Entry 6GH6 (electron microscopy, 4.10 A resolution (low resolution: residue-level contacts below are approximate; hydrogen-bond / salt-bridge calls are withheld)); this record covers chains C and D of the 8 polymer chains in the assembly.

Chain C:
Protein: DNA-directed RNA polymerase subunit beta
From: Escherichia coli (strain K12)
Notes: EC 2.7.7.6
UniProt: P0A8V2 (RPOB_ECOLI); numbering as in UniProt (aligned over 1-1342)
Amino-acid sequence (1342 residues; row label = number of the first residue in the row):
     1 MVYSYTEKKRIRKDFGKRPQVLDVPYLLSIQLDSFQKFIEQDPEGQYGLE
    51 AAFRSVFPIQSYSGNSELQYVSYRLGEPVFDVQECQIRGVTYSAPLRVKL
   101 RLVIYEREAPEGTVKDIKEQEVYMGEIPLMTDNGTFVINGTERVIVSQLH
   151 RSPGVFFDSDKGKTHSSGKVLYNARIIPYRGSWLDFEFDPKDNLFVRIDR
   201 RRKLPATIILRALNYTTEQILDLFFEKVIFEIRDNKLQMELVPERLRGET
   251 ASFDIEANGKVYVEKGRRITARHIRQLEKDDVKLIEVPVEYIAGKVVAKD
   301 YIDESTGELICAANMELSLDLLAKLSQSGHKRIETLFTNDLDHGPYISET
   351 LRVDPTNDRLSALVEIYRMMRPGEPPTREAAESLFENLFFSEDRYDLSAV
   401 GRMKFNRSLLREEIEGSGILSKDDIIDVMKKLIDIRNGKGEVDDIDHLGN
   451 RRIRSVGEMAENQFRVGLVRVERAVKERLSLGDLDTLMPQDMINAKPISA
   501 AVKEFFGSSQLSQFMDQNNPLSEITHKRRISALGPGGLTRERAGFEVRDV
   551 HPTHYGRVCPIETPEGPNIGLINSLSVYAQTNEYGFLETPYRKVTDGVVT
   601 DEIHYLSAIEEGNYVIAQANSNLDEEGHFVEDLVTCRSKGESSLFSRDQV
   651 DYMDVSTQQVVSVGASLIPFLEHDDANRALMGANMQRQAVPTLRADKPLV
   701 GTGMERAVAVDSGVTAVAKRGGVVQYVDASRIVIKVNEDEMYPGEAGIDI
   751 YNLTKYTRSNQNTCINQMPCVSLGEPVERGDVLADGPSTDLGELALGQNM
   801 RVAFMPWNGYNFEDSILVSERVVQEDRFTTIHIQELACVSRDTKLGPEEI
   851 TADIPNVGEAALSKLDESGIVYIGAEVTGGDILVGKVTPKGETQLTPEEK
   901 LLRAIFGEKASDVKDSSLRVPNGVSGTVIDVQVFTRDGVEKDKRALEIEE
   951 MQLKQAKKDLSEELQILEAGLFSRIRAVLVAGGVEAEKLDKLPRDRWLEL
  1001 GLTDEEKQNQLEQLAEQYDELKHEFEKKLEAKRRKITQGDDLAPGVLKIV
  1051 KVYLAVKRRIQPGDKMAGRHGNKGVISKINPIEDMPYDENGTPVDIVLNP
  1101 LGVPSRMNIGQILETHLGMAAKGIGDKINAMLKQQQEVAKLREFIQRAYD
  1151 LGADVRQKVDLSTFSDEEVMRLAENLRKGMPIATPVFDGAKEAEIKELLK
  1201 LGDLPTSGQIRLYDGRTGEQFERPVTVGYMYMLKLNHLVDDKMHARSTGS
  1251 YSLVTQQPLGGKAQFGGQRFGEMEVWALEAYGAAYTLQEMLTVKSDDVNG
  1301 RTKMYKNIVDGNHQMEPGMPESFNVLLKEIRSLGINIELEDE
Unresolved in the structure: 1342
Swiss-Prot annotation at these positions:
  - modified residue (N6-acetyllysine): Lys1022, Lys1200
  - mutagenesis: Ile561 (I561S: Resistant to antibiotics salinamide A and B), Ile569 (I569S: Resistant to antibiotics salinamide A and B), Ala665 (A665E: Resistant to antibiotics salinamide A and B), Asp675 (D675A/G: Resistant to antibiotics salinamide A and B), Asn677 (N677H/K: Resistant to antibiotics salinamide A and B), Leu680 (L680M: Resistant to antibiotics salinamide A and B), Glu813 (E813K: Disrupts the enzyme's active center)
What the authors report for this chain:
  - binding site for nifH promoter template DNA: Pro372 to Pro375

Chain D:
Protein: DNA-directed RNA polymerase subunit beta'
From: Escherichia coli (strain K12)
Notes: EC 2.7.7.6
UniProt: P0A8T7 (RPOC_ECOLI); numbering as in UniProt (aligned over 1-1407)
Amino-acid sequence (1407 residues; each row starts with the number of its first residue):
     1 MKDLLKFLKAQTKTEEFDAIKIALASPDMIRSWSFGEVKKPETINYRTFK
    51 PERDGLFCARIFGPVKDYECLCGKYKRLKHRGVICEKCGVEVTQTKVRRE
   101 RMGHIELASPTAHIWFLKSLPSRIGLLLDMPLRDIERVLYFESYVVIEGG
   151 MTNLERQQILTEEQYLDALEEFGDEFDAKMGAEAIQALLKSMDLEQECEQ
   201 LREELNETNSETKRKKLTKRIKLLEAFVQSGNKPEWMILTVLPVLPPDLR
   251 PLVPLDGGRFATSDLNDLYRRVINRNNRLKRLLDLAAPDIIVRNEKRMLQ
   301 EAVDALLDNGRRGRAITGSNKRPLKSLADMIKGKQGRFRQNLLGKRVDYS
   351 GRSVITVGPYLRLHQCGLPKKMALELFKPFIYGKLELRGLATTIKAAKKM
   401 VEREEAVVWDILDEVIREHPVLLNRAPTLHRLGIQAFEPVLIEGKAIQLH
   451 PLVCAAYNADFDGDQMAVHVPLTLEAQLEARALMMSTNNILSPANGEPII
   501 VPSQDVVLGLYYMTRDCVNAKGEGMVLTGPKEAERLYRSGLASLHARVKV
   551 RITEYEKDANGELVAKTSLKDTTVGRAILWMIVPKGLPYSIVNQALGKKA
   601 ISKMLNTCYRILGLKPTVIFADQIMYTGFAYAARSGASVGIDDMVIPEKK
   651 HEIISEAEAEVAEIQEQFQSGLVTAGERYNKVIDIWAAANDRVSKAMMDN
   701 LQTETVINRDGQEEKQVSFNSIYMMADSGARGSAAQIRQLAGMRGLMAKP
   751 DGSIIETPITANFREGLNVLQYFISTHGARKGLADTALKTANSGYLTRRL
   801 VDVAQDLVVTEDDCGTHEGIMMTPVIEGGDVKEPLRDRVLGRVTAEDVLK
   851 PGTADILVPRNTLLHEQWCDLLEENSVDAVKVRSVVSCDTDFGVCAHCYG
   901 RDLARGHIINKGEAIGVIAAQSIGEPGTQLTMRTFHIGGAASRAAAESSI
   951 QVKNKGSIKLSNVKSVVNSSGKLVITSRNTELKLIDEFGRTKESYKVPYG
  1001 AVLAKGDGEQVAGGETVANWDPHTMPVITEVSGFVRFTDMIDGQTITRQT
  1051 DELTGLSSLVVLDSAERTAGGKDLRPALKIVDAQGNDVLIPGTDMPAQYF
  1101 LPGKAIVQLEDGVQISSGDTLARIPQESGGTKDITGGLPRVADLFEARRP
  1151 KEPAILAEISGIVSFGKETKGKRRLVITPVDGSDPYEEMIPKWRQLNVFE
  1201 GERVERGDVISDGPEAPHDILRLRGVHAVTRYIVNEVQDVYRLQGVKIND
  1251 KHIEVIVRQMLRKATIVNAGSSDFLEGEQVEYSRVKIANRELEANGKVGA
  1301 TYSRDLLGITKASLATESFISAASFQETTRVLTEAAVAGKRDELRGLKEN
  1351 VIVGRLIPAGTGYAYHQDRMRRRAAGEAPAAPQVTAEDASASLAELLNAG
  1401 LGGSDNE
Unresolved in the structure: 1-13, 1050-1057, 1068-1074, 1089-1096, 1127-1132, 1377-1407
Swiss-Prot annotation at these positions:
  - binding site (Zn(2+)): Cys70, Cys72, Cys85, Cys88, Cys814, Cys888, Cys895, Cys898
  - binding site (Mg(2+)): Asp460, Asp462, Asp464
  - modified residue: Lys983 (N6-acetyllysine)
  - mutagenesis: Gln504 (Q504P: Resistant to antibiotics salinamide A and B), Asn690 (N690D: Resistant to antibiotics salinamide A and B), Met697 (M697V: Resistant to antibiotics salinamide A and B), Ala735 (A735T: Resistant to antibiotics salinamide A and B), Arg738 (R738C/H/P/S: Resistant to antibiotics salinamide A and B), Ala748 (A748E: Resistant to antibiotics salinamide A and B), Pro758 (P758S/T: Resistant to antibiotics salinamide A and B), Phe763 (F763C: Resistant to antibiotics salinamide A and B), Ser775 (S775A: Resistant to antibiotics salinamide A and B), Ala779 (A779T/V: Resistant to antibiotics salinamide A and B), Arg780 (R780C: Resistant to antibiotics salinamide A and B), Gly782 (G782A/C: Resistant to antibiotics salinamide A and B), 1 further mutagenesis entry in UniProt

How chain C and chain D interact:
Pairs across the interface (218):
  Asp549(C) with Pro750(D)
  Val550(C) with His777(D); Arg780(D)
  Pro560(C) with Phe773(D); Thr776(D); Arg780(D)
  Ile561(C) with Tyr772(D); Arg780(D)
  Thr563(C) with Arg780(D)
  Ile569(C) with Arg780(D); Ala784(D)
  Gly570(C) with Arg780(D)
  Gln618(C) with Asn768(D); Val769(D); Leu770(D)
  Ser642(C) with Leu770(D)
  Glu672(C) with Phe763(D); Gly766(D); Leu767(D)
  His673(C) with Phe763(D); Arg764(D); Glu765(D)
  Ala679(C) with Tyr772(D)
  Leu680(C) with Leu783(D)
  Phe804(C) with Ala637(D); Ser638(D)
  Met805(C) with Ala637(D)
  Pro806(C) with Asp505(D); Ala632(D); Ala633(D); Ala637(D)
  Trp807(C) with Ala633(D)
  Asn808(C) with Pro359(D); Phe629(D); Ala633(D)
  Gly809(C) with Asp505(D); Phe629(D)
  Tyr810(C) with Pro359(D)
  Asn811(C) with Asp505(D)
  Phe812(C) with Val357(D); Pro451(D); Gln504(D)
  Glu813(C) with Gln504(D)
  Asp814(C) with Phe461(D)
  Ser815(C) with Val357(D)
  Gln1061(C) with Lys445(D)
  Lys1065(C) with Asp462(D)
  Val1075(C) with Gly463(D)
  Ile1076(C) with Thr356(D)
  Ser1077(C) with Val357(D)
  Asn1099(C) with Gln504(D); Asp505(D)
  Pro1100(C) with Ala637(D); Val639(D)
  Leu1101(C) with Gln504(D); Asp505(D); Leu508(D); Met725(D); Arg731(D)
  Pro1104(C) with Met725(D); Gln736(D)
  Ser1105(C) with Arg731(D); Gln736(D)
  Met1107(C) with Gln736(D); Gln739(D); Leu740(D); Phe763(D)
  Ile1109(C) with Met644(D); Leu740(D); Phe763(D)
  Ile1112(C) with Ile641(D)
  Leu1113(C) with Ile641(D)
  Phe1187(C) with Val769(D)
  Glu1192(C) with Arg764(D)
  Lys1196(C) with Ile641(D)
  Glu1222(C) with Tyr512(D); Arg634(D); Ser635(D); Gly636(D)
  Arg1223(C) with Tyr512(D); Gly636(D); Ala637(D); Phe719(D); Met724(D)
  Pro1224(C) with Ser638(D)
  Val1225(C) with Ser638(D)
  Thr1226(C) with Ser638(D); Val639(D)
  Val1239(C) with Val354(D); Lys445(D)
  Asp1240(C) with Lys445(D)
  Lys1242(C) with Val354(D); Gln465(D)
  Met1243(C) with Arg352(D); Ser353(D); Pro369(D); Lys445(D)
  His1244(C) with Arg352(D)
  Ala1245(C) with Ser350(D); Gly351(D); Met372(D); Glu375(D)
  Arg1246(C) with Ser350(D); Glu375(D); Leu376(D)
  Ser1247(C) with Asp348(D); Tyr349(D); Glu375(D)
  Thr1248(C) with Tyr349(D)
  Tyr1251(C) with Asp348(D)
  Gln1257(C) with Lys345(D)
  Pro1258(C) with Arg346(D)
  Leu1259(C) with Arg346(D)
  Gly1260(C) with Arg346(D)
  Gly1267(C) with Arg346(D); Val347(D)
  Gln1268(C) with Arg346(D); Val347(D); Ser350(D); Arg352(D)
  Arg1269(C) with Leu343(D); Val347(D)
  Phe1270(C) with Leu343(D); Lys345(D); Val347(D)
  Glu1272(C) with Leu343(D); Arg798(D)
  Met1273(C) with Thr428(D)
  Glu1274(C) with Asn424(D); Arg425(D); Ala426(D); Thr428(D)
  Trp1276(C) with Arg798(D); Val801(D); Gln921(D)
  Ala1277(C) with Ile434(D)
  Leu1278(C) with Ile434(D)
  Glu1279(C) with Ala914(D); Val917(D); Leu1347(D); Val1351(D)
  Ala1280(C) with Arg431(D); Val917(D)
  Tyr1281(C) with Arg431(D); Leu432(D); Ile434(D); Leu483(D)
  Gly1282(C) with Ala1359(D); Gly1360(D); Thr1361(D)
  Ala1283(C) with Glu479(D); Ile1357(D)
  Ala1284(C) with Glu479(D); Thr1361(D); Gly1362(D)
  Tyr1285(C) with Glu475(D); Glu479(D); Tyr1365(D)
  Thr1286(C) with Glu479(D)
  Leu1287(C) with Ile1357(D)
  Gln1288(C) with Arg1355(D); Leu1356(D)
  Glu1289(C) with Thr473(D)
  Leu1291(C) with Asn341(D); Lys345(D)
  Lys1294(C) with Val347(D); Asp348(D); Val470(D); Pro471(D)
  Ser1295(C) with Lys345(D); Arg346(D)
  Asp1296(C) with Lys345(D)
  Ile1308(C) with Pro379(D); Phe380(D)
  Val1309(C) with Gly383(D)
  His1313(C) with Phe380(D); Thr473(D); Leu474(D)
  Met1315(C) with Thr473(D)
  Met1319(C) with Glu15(D)
  Ser1322(C) with Lys332(D); Arg339(D); Gln340(D)
  Val1325(C) with Leu249(D)
  Lys1328(C) with Arg99(D); Met102(D); Pro246(D); Leu249(D)
  Glu1329(C) with Lys332(D)
  Ile1330(C) with Arg337(D)
  Arg1331(C) with Trp33(D); Met102(D)
  Ser1332(C) with Leu245(D)
  Leu1333(C) with Trp115(D); Ile331(D)
  Gly1334(C) with Leu24(D); Ala25(D); Leu239(D)
  Ile1335(C) with Ile22(D); Ala23(D); Leu24(D); Ala1336(D)
  Asn1336(C) with Ile22(D); Ala23(D); Leu24(D); Ala25(D); Met29(D); Trp33(D)
  Ile1337(C) with Ile22(D)
  Glu1338(C) with Ile20(D); Lys21(D)
  Leu1339(C) with Glu16(D); Ile20(D)
  Glu1340(C) with Asp18(D); Ala19(D); Ile20(D)
  Asp1341(C) with Asp18(D); Arg1373(D)
Interface residues without a listed pair, chain C (133 interface residues in all): Phe545, Arg548, Pro552, Tyr555, Glu562, Asn620, Thr635, Arg637, Thr657, Val660, Leu671, Asp674, Asp675, Ala676, Asn677, Pro1062, Lys1073, Lys1078, Ser1207, Gln1209, Glu1219, Thr1255, Gly1271, Tyr1305, Phe1323, Leu1326
Interface residues without a listed pair, chain D (150 interface residues in all): Phe17, Pro243, Leu327, Gly344, Ile355, Tyr360, Lys378, Tyr382, Leu422, His430, Gly444, Asp460, His469, Leu472, Ala476, Met484, Tyr537, Gly640, Asp642, Asp643, Thr757, Ser775, Ala779, Lys781, Thr797, Ile918, Leu1332, Arg1341, Val1353

Overview:
133 residues of chain C and 150 residues of chain D are in contact. Curated annotation (UniProt) lists 7
mutagenesis sites on chain C; 8 Zn2+-binding residues, 3 Mg2+-binding residues and 13 mutagenesis sites on
chain D. The paper reports a binding site for nifH promoter template DNA at Pro372(C).
Chain C is DNA-directed RNA polymerase subunit beta and chain D is DNA-directed RNA polymerase subunit beta',
both from Escherichia coli (strain K12); the structure, Cryo-EM structure of bacterial RNA polymerase-sigma54
holoenzyme intermediate partially loaded complex, was determined by electron microscopy, deposited together
with 6GFW and 6GH5.
